1C0T - chains A and B; structure by X-ray diffraction, 2.70 A resolution.

Chain A:
Name: HIV-1 reverse transcriptase (A-chain)
Source organism: Human immunodeficiency virus 1
Notes: EC 2.7.7.49; fragment: p66
UniProtKB: P04585 (POL_HV1H2); residues 1-560 here correspond to UniProt positions 587-1146 (UniProt number = residue number + 586)
Chain sequence (560 residues; row label = number of the first residue in the row):
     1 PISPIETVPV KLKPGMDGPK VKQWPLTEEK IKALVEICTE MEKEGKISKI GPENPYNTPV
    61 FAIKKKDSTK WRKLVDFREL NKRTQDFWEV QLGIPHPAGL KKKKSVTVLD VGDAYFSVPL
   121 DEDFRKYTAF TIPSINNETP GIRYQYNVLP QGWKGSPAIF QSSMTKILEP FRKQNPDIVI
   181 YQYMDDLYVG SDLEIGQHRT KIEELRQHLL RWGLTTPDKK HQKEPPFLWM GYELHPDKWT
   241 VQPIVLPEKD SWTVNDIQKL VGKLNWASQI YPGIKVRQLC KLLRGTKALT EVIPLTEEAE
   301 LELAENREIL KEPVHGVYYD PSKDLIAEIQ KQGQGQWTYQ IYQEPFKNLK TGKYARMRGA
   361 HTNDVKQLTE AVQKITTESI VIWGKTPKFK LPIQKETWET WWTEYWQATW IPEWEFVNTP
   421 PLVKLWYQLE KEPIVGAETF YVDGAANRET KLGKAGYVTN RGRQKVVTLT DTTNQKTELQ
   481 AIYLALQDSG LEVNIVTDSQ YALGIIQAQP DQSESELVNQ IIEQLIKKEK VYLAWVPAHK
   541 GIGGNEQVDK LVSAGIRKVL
Not modelled in the structure: 1-3, 28-44, 49-53, 63-72, 131-143, 540-560
Modified residues: Cys280 (3-sulfinoalanine; CSD)
Residues lining bound ligands: bm+21.1326 (BM1; (R)-(+)9b-(3-methyl)phenyl-2,3-dihydrothiazolo[2,3-a]isoindol-5(9bh)-one): Pro95, Leu100, Lys101, Lys103, Val106, Val179, Tyr181, Tyr188, Val189, Gly190, Phe227, Trp229, Leu234, His235, Pro236, Tyr318

Chain B:
Name: HIV-1 reverse transcriptase (B-chain)
Source organism: Human immunodeficiency virus 1
Notes: EC 2.7.7.49; fragment: p51
UniProtKB: P04585 (POL_HV1H2); residues 1-440 here correspond to UniProt positions 587-1026 (UniProt number = residue number + 586)
Chain sequence (440 residues; each row starts with the number of its first residue):
     1 PISPIETVPV KLKPGMDGPK VKQWPLTEEK IKALVEICTE MEKEGKISKI GPENPYNTPV
    61 FAIKKKDSTK WRKLVDFREL NKRTQDFWEV QLGIPHPAGL KKKKSVTVLD VGDAYFSVPL
   121 DEDFRKYTAF TIPSINNETP GIRYQYNVLP QGWKGSPAIF QSSMTKILEP FRKQNPDIVI
   181 YQYMDDLYVG SDLEIGQHRT KIEELRQHLL RWGLTTPDKK HQKEPPFLWM GYELHPDKWT
   241 VQPIVLPEKD SWTVNDIQKL VGKLNWASQI YPGIKVRQLC KLLRGTKALT EVIPLTEEAE
   301 LELAENREIL KEPVHGVYYD PSKDLIAEIQ KQGQGQWTYQ IYQEPFKNLK TGKYARMRGA
   361 HTNDVKQLTE AVQKITTESI VIWGKTPKFK LPIQKETWET WWTEYWQATW IPEWEFVNTP
   421 PLVKLWYQLE KEPIVGAETF
Not modelled in the structure: 1-5, 88-95, 191-232, 429-440

Chain A / chain B interface:
Pairs across the interface - 111 pairs, chain A then chain B:
  Val8(A) - Glu53(B)
  Pro9(A) - Glu53(B)
  Gln85(A) - Glu53(B)  hydrogen bond (side chain-backbone)
  Asp86(A) - Lys20(B)  salt bridge
  Asp86(A) - Glu53(B)
  Asp86(A) - Pro55(B)
  Phe87(A) - Pro52(B)
  Phe87(A) - Glu53(B)
  Phe87(A) - Pro55(B)
  Trp88(A) - Pro52(B)  hydrogen bond (backbone-backbone)
  Trp88(A) - Asn54(B)
  Trp88(A) - Pro55(B)
  Trp88(A) - Asn57(B)
  Trp88(A) - Thr131(B)
  Trp88(A) - Arg143(B)
  Glu89(A) - Lys22(B)
  Gln91(A) - Asn137(B)  hydrogen bond (side chain-backbone)
  Gln91(A) - Thr139(B)  hydrogen bond (side chain-backbone)
  Gln91(A) - Pro140(B)
  Gly93(A) - Asn137(B)  hydrogen bond (backbone-side chain)
  Ile94(A) - Asn137(B)
  Pro95(A) - Asn136(B)
  Pro95(A) - Asn137(B)
  Pro95(A) - Glu138(B)
  His96(A) - Asn136(B)  hydrogen bond (backbone-side chain)
  Gly99(A) - Glu138(B)
  Leu100(A) - Glu138(B)
  Lys101(A) - Glu138(B)  salt bridge
  Gln161(A) - Pro140(B)
  Ser162(A) - Pro52(B)
  Tyr181(A) - Glu138(B)
  Gln182(A) - Pro140(B)
  Arg358(A) - Gln394(B)  hydrogen bond
  Arg358(A) - Glu396(B)  salt bridge
  Glu370(A) - Gln394(B)
  Gln373(A) - Glu396(B)
  Thr376(A) - Thr400(B)
  Thr376(A) - Trp401(B)
  Thr377(A) - Thr400(B)
  Ile380(A) - Pro25(B)  hydrophobic
  Ile380(A) - Leu26(B)
  Val381(A) - Pro25(B)  hydrophobic
  Val381(A) - Ile135(B)
  Val381(A) - Asn136(B)  hydrogen bond (backbone-backbone)
  Ile382(A) - Ile135(B)
  Ile382(A) - Asn136(B)
  Trp383(A) - Ile135(B)
  Gly384(A) - Thr27(B)
  Gly384(A) - Glu28(B)  hydrogen bond (backbone-backbone)
  Gly384(A) - Ile135(B)
  Thr386(A) - Trp401(B)
  Trp402(A) - Lys331(B)  hydrogen bond (backbone-side chain)
  Trp402(A) - His361(B)
  Trp402(A) - Thr362(B)
  Trp402(A) - Asp364(B)
  Thr403(A) - Gly333(B)
  Tyr405(A) - Lys331(B)  hydrogen bond (backbone-side chain)
  Trp406(A) - Lys331(B)
  Trp406(A) - Pro392(B)  hydrophobic
  Trp406(A) - Val417(B)
  Trp406(A) - Asn418(B)
  Trp406(A) - Thr419(B)
  Gln407(A) - Lys331(B)  hydrogen bond (backbone-side chain)
  Gln407(A) - Asp364(B)
  Gln407(A) - Pro392(B)
  Gln407(A) - Ile393(B)
  Gln407(A) - Gln394(B)
  Gln407(A) - Val417(B)  hydrogen bond (side chain-backbone)
  Gln407(A) - Asn418(B)
  Ala408(A) - Trp337(B)  hydrophobic
  Ala408(A) - Asp364(B)
  Ala408(A) - Leu368(B)  hydrophobic
  Ala408(A) - Pro392(B)  hydrogen bond (backbone-backbone)
  Ala408(A) - Ile393(B)
  Thr409(A) - Asp364(B)  hydrogen bond (backbone-side chain)
  Trp410(A) - Thr362(B)  hydrogen bond (side chain-backbone)
  Trp410(A) - Asn363(B)
  Trp410(A) - Val365(B)  hydrophobic
  Trp410(A) - Trp401(B)  hydrophobic
  Trp410(A) - Tyr405(B)
  Pro412(A) - Trp401(B)
  Glu432(A) - Lys259(B)  salt bridge
  Pro433(A) - Asn255(B)
  Pro433(A) - Leu289(B)  hydrophobic
  Pro433(A) - Thr290(B)
  Ile434(A) - Thr290(B)
  Val435(A) - Thr290(B)
  Thr439(A) - Ala288(B)
  Thr439(A) - Leu289(B)  hydrogen bond (side chain-backbone)
  Tyr441(A) - Val254(B)
  Tyr441(A) - Gln258(B)
  Tyr441(A) - Thr286(B)
  Tyr441(A) - Lys287(B)  hydrogen bond (side chain-backbone)
  Tyr441(A) - Leu289(B)
  Thr459(A) - Thr286(B)
  Asn460(A) - Thr286(B)
  Asn460(A) - Ala288(B)
  Asn494(A) - Leu289(B)
  Val496(A) - Gln258(B)
  Val496(A) - Leu289(B)  hydrophobic
  Gln500(A) - Leu422(B)
  Leu503(A) - Pro421(B)  hydrophobic
  Gly504(A) - Pro421(B)
  Gln507(A) - Pro421(B)
  Tyr532(A) - Asn255(B)  hydrogen bond
  Tyr532(A) - Leu289(B)  hydrophobic
  Trp535(A) - Leu422(B)  hydrophobic
  Trp535(A) - Trp426(B)  hydrophobic
  Val536(A) - Gln258(B)
  Pro537(A) - Gly262(B)
  Pro537(A) - Asn265(B)
Other interface residues (no listed pair), chain A (64 interface residues in all): Ala158, Ile159, Thr165, Glu169, Ile180, Val458, Ala534
Other interface residues (no listed pair), chain B (57 interface residues in all): Lys49, Gly51, Tyr56, Val261, Thr397

Overview:
Chain A and chain B form an interface of 64 and 57 residues respectively; the contacts include 19 hydrogen
bonds and 4 salt bridges. Polar pairs include Asp86(A)-Lys20(B), Lys101(A)-Glu138(B) and Arg358(A)-Glu396(B).
Ligands of chain A: bm+21.1326.
Chain A is HIV-1 reverse transcriptase (A-chain) and chain B is HIV-1 reverse transcriptase (B-chain), both
from Human immunodeficiency virus 1; the structure, Crystal structure of HIV-1 reverse transcriptase in
complex with bm+21.1326, was determined by X-ray diffraction (same publication as 1C0U).
